PDB entry 4YOQ | X-ray diffraction, 2.21 A resolution | chains A and B of the 3 polymer chains in the assembly

# Chain A
Protein: A/G-specific adenine glycosylase
Source organism: Geobacillus stearothermophilus
Notes: EC 3.2.2.-
UniProt: P83847 (P83847_GEOSE); residue numbers follow UniProt; this construct covers 1-366
Sequence (369 residues; numbered -2 to 366; the number before each row is that of its first residue; numbers below 1 keep their minus sign (Gly-2 is residue -2)):
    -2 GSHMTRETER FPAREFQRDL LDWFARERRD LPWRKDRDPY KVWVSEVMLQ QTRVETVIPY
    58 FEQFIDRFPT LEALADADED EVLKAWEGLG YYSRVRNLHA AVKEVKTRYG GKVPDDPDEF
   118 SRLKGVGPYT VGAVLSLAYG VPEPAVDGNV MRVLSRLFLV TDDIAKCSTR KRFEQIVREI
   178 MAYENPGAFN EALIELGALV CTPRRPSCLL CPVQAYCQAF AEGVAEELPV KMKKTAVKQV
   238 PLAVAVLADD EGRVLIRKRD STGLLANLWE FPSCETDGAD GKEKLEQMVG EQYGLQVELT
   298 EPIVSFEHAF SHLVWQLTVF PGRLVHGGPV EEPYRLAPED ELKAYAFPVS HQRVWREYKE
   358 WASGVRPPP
Disordered / not traced: -2 to 8, 230-233, 288-291, 361-366
Construct notes: expression tag (-2 to 0); engineered mutation Asp144 (Asn in P83847), Cys164 (Pro in P83847)
Metal / ion sites: Na+: Ser118, Leu120, Val123 (shared with 1 residue of chain C); 4Fe-4S cluster Fe: Cys198, Cys205, Cys208, Cys214
Ligand contacts: 4Fe-4S cluster (SF4): Arg153, Leu154, Val197, Cys198, Pro203, Cys205, Cys208, Val210, Gln211, Cys214, Phe217, Ala222
UniProt features mapped onto this chain:
  - active site: Glu43 (Proton donor/acceptor)
  - binding site (DNA): Trp30, Arg31, Gln48, Thr49, Leu86 to Tyr88, Tyr126, Glu188, Ser308
  - binding site ([4Fe-4S] cluster): Cys198, Cys205, Cys208, Cys214
  - site: Asp144 (Transition state stabilizer)
  - mutagenesis: Glu43 (E43Q: Loss of catalytic activity), Asp144 (D144N: Loss of catalytic activity)
What the authors report for this chain:
  - binding site for the 11-nt DNA strand: Gln48, Gly145, Arg149, Lys163, Cys164, Arg167, Lys228
  - catalytic residues: Asp144 (citing earlier work)
  - mutagenesis - D144N: abolished catalytic activity on oxoG:A
  - binding site for the 11-nt DNA strand (chain B): Cys164

# Chain B
Molecule: 11-nt DNA strand
Sequence (11 nucleotides; row label = number of the first residue in the row):
     1 AAGACGTGGA C
Modified residues: 8OG (8-oxo-2'-deoxy-guanosine-5'-monophosphate) at position 6

# Chain A / chain B interface
Contacting residue pairs - 33 pairs, chain A then chain B:
  Gln48(A) with 8OG_6(B), hydrogen bond to the base
  Thr49(A) with 8OG_6(B), hydrogen bond to the base
  Arg50(A) with DG8(B), base contact; DG9(B), base contact
  Gly85(A) with DT7(B), sugar contact
  Leu86(A) with 8OG_6(B), hydrogen bond to the base
  Gly87(A) with 8OG_6(B), sugar contact; DT7(B), sugar contact
  Tyr88(A) with DC5(B), hydrogen bond to the base; 8OG_6(B), stacking on the base
  Tyr89(A) with 8OG_6(B), hydrogen bond to the phosphate; DT7(B), hydrogen bond to the phosphate
  Arg91(A) with 8OG_6(B), base contact
  Lys163(A) with DA2(B), salt bridge to the phosphate
  Cys164(A) with DA2(B), base contact
  Arg201(A) with DC11(B), hydrogen bond to the sugar
  Lys235(A) with DA4(B), salt bridge to the phosphate
  Gly260(A) with DC5(B), phosphate contact
  Leu261(A) with DC5(B), hydrogen bond to the phosphate; 8OG_6(B), phosphate contact
  Leu262(A) with 8OG_6(B), hydrogen bond to the phosphate
  His305(A) with DT7(B), salt bridge to the phosphate
  Ala306(A) with DT7(B), base contact
  Phe307(A) with 8OG_6(B), base contact; DT7(B), base contact
  Ser308(A) with DC5(B), base contact; 8OG_6(B), hydrogen bond to the base; DT7(B), base contact
  His309(A) with DA4(B), sugar contact; DC5(B), salt bridge to the phosphate
  Pro345(A) with DT7(B), phosphate contact
  Val346(A) with DT7(B), hydrogen bond to the phosphate; DG8(B), phosphate contact
Interface residues without a listed pair, chain A (26 interface residues in all): Ser90, Leu310, Ser347
Interface residues without a listed pair, chain B (10 interface residues in all): DA1, DA10

# In short
The interface between chain A and chain B involves 26 residues on one side and 10 on the other; the contacts
include 11 hydrogen bonds, 4 salt bridges and 1 aromatic stacking contact. Polar contacts include
Gln48(A)-8OG_6(B), Thr49(A)-8OG_6(B) and Leu86(A)-8OG_6(B). The paper reports the catalytic residue Asp144(A);
D144N of chain A abolishes catalytic activity on oxoG:A.
Chain A is A/G-specific adenine glycosylase (Geobacillus stearothermophilus) and chain B is an 11-nt DNA
strand; the structure, Crystal Structure of MutY bound to its anti-substrate, was determined by X-ray
diffraction together with 4YPH and 4YPR from the same study.
